9C1X - chains D and E of the 12 polymer chains in the assembly; structure by electron microscopy, 3.38 A resolution.

Chain D (and E):
Molecule: DUF4297 domain-containing protein
Organism: Bacillus sp. HMF5848
Notes: chain E of this document is another copy of the same molecule, construct and numbering; everything in this record applies to it too
UniProtKB: A0A428J1H2 (A0A428J1H2_9BACI); residue numbers follow UniProt; this construct covers 1-436
Sequence (436 residues; numbered 1 to 436; the number before each row is that of its first residue):
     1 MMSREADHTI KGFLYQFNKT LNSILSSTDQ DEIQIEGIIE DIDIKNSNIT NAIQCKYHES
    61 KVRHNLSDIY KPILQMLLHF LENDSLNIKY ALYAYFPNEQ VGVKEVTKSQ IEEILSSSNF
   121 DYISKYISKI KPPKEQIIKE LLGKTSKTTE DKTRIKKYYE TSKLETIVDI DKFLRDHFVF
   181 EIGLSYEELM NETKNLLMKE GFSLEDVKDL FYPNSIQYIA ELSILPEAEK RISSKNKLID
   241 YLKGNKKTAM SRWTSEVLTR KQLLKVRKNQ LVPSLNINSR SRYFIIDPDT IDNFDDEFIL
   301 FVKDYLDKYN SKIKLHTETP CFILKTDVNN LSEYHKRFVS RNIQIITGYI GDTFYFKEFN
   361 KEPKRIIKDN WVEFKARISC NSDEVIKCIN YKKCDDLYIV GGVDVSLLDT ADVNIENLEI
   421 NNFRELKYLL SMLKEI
Reported in the primary citation:
  - catalytic residues: Asp41, Glu59, Lys61 (proposed by the authors, not directly observed)
  - mutagenesis - D41A, E59A, K61A: abolished catalytic activity

How chain D and chain E interact:
Contacting residue pairs (30; chain D residue first):
  Thr353(D) with Asp409(E), hydrogen bond
  Phe354(D) with Asn390(E), hydrogen bond (backbone-side chain); Asp409(E)
  Tyr355(D) with Asn390(E); Lys393(E); Asp409(E), hydrogen bond; Ala411(E)
  Phe356(D) with Phe356(E), hydrophobic; Lys387(E); Asn390(E); Tyr391(E), hydrogen bond (backbone-backbone)
  Lys357(D) with Tyr391(E), hydrogen bond (backbone-backbone); Lys392(E)
  Asn360(D) with Phe356(E); Tyr391(E), hydrogen bond (backbone-side chain)
  Lys361(D) with Tyr391(E), hydrogen bond (backbone-side chain); Lys392(E)
  Glu362(D) with Lys357(E), salt bridge
  Asp383(D) with Lys387(E)
  Glu384(D) with Lys387(E), hydrogen bond (backbone-side chain)
  Val385(D) with Lys387(E)
  Lys387(D) with Glu384(E)
  Cys388(D) with Phe356(E), hydrophobic
  Asn390(D) with Glu384(E), hydrogen bond
  Tyr391(D) with Tyr355(E); Phe356(E), hydrogen bond (side chain-backbone); Lys357(E), hydrogen bond (side chain-backbone)
  Lys392(D) with Lys357(E)
  Asp409(D) with Thr353(E); Tyr355(E), hydrogen bond
Interface residues without a listed pair, chain E (14 interface residues in all): Asp383, Cys388

Summary:
17 residues of chain D and 14 residues of chain E are in contact, with 12 hydrogen bonds and 1 salt bridge.
Polar contacts include Glu362(D)-Lys357(E), Thr353(D)-Asp409(E) and Phe354(D)-Asn390(E). The paper reports
catalytic residues Asp41(D), Glu59(D) and Lys61(D); D41A, E59A and K61A of chain D abolish catalytic activity.
Chain D and chain E are both DUF4297 domain-containing protein (Bacillus sp. HMF5848); the structure, Apo
DUF4297 12-mer, was determined by electron microscopy, deposited together with 9C1M, 9C1N, 9C1O and 9C5X.
